PDB entry 6CUU | X-ray diffraction, 2.99 A resolution | chains C and H of the 8 polymer chains in the assembly

Chain C:
Protein: DNA-directed RNA polymerase subunit beta
From: Thermus thermophilus (strain HB27 / ATCC BAA-163 / DSM 7039)
Notes: EC 2.7.7.6
UniProtKB: Q72HM5 (RPOB_THET2); numbering as in UniProt (aligned over 1-1119)
Sequence (1119 residues; each row starts with the number of its first residue):
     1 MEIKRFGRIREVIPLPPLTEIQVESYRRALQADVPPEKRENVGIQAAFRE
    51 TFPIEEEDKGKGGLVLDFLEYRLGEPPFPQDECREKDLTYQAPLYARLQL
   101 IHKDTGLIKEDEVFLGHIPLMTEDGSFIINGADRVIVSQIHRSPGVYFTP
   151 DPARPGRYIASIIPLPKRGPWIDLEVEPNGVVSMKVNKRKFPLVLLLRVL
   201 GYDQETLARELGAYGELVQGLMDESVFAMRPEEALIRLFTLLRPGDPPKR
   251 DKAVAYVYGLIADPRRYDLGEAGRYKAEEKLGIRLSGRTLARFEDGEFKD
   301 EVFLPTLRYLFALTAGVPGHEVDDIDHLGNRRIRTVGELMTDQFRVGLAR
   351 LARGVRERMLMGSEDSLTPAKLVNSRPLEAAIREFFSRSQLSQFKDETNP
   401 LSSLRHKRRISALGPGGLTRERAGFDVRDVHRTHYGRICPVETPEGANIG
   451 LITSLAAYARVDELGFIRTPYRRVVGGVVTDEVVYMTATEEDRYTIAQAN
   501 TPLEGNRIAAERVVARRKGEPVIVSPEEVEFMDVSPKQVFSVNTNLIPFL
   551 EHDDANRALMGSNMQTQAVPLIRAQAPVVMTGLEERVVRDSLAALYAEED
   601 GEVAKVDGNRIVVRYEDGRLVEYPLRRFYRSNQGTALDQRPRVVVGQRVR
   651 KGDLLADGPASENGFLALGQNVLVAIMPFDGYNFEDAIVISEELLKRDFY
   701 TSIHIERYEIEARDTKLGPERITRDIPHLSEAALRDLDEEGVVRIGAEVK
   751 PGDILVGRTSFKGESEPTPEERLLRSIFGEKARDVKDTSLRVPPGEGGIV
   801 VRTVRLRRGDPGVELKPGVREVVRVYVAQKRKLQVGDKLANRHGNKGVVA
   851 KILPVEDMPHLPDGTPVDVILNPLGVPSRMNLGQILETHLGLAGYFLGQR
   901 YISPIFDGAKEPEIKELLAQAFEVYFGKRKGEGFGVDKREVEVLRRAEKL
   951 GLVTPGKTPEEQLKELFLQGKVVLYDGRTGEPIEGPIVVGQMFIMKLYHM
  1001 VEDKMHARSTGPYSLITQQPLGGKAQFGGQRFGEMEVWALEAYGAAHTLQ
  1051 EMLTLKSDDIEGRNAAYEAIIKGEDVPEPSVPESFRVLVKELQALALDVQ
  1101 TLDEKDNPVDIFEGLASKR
Not modelled in the structure: 57-62, 1119
Differences from the reference sequence: conflict Thr958 (Pro in Q72HM5)
Small-molecule neighbours: Kanglemycin A (KNG): Arg134, Val137, Ser387, Arg388, Ser389, Gln390, Leu391, Ser392, Gln393, Phe394, Asp396, Arg405, His406, Arg409, Ser411, Leu413, Gly414, Arg420, Pro444, Asn448, Ile452
Reported in the primary citation:
  - binding site for Kanglemycin A: Arg134, Gln393, Phe394, Ser411, Arg420

Chain H:
Molecule: 27-nt DNA strand
From: Bacillus subtilis
Sequence (27 nucleotides; numbered 1 to 27; the number before each row is that of its first residue):
     1 TATAATGGGAGCTGGCTCTGATGCAGG
Not modelled in the structure: 13-15, 26-27

Chain C / chain H interface:
Contacting residue pairs (9; chain C residue first):
  Lys167(C) with DC12(H), base contact
  Gly169(C) with DC12(H), hydrogen bond to the base
  Trp171(C) with DC12(H), base contact
  Asn187(C) with DG11(H), base contact
  Arg243(C) with DG9(H), hydrogen bond to the base; DA10(H), hydrogen bond to the base
  Lys252(C) with DG8(H), salt bridge to the phosphate
  Tyr256(C) with DA10(H), base contact
  Arg422(C) with DC16(H), hydrogen bond to the sugar
Other interface residues (no listed pair), chain C (10 interface residues in all): Asp246, Arg266

In short:
10 residues of chain C and 6 residues of chain H are in contact; the contacts include 4 hydrogen bonds and 1
salt bridge. Among the polar pairs are Gly169(C)-DC12(H), Arg243(C)-DG9(H) and Arg243(C)-DA10(H). Ligands of
chain C: Kanglemycin A. The paper reports a binding site for Kanglemycin A at Arg134(C), Gln393(C) and
Phe394(C) among others.
Here chain C is DNA-directed RNA polymerase subunit beta (Thermus thermophilus (strain HB27 / ATCC BAA-163 /
DSM 7039)) and chain H is a 27-nt DNA strand (Bacillus subtilis). Entry 6CUU (Thermus thermophiles RNA
polymerase in complex with promoter DNA and antibiotic Kanglemycin A) was determined by X-ray diffraction,
deposited together with 6CUX.
